7XG3 - chains A and J of the 12 polymer chains in the assembly; structure by electron microscopy, 3.00 A resolution.

[Chain A]
Molecule: Csf1
Source organism: Pseudomonas aeruginosa
Chain sequence (253 residues; each row starts with the number of its first residue; numbers below 1 keep their minus sign (His-9 is residue -9)):
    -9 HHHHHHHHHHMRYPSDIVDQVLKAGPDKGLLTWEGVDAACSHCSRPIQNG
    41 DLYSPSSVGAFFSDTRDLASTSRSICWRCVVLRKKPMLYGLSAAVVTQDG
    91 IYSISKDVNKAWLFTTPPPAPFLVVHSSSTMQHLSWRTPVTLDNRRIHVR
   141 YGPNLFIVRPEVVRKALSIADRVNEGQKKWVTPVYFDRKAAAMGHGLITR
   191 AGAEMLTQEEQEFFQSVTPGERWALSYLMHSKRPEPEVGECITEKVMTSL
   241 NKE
Disordered / not traced: -9 to 0, 242-243
Ion coordination: Zn2+ near Cys33 (its only coordinating residue here)

[Chain J]
Molecule: NTS
Sequence (33 nucleotides; each row starts with the number of its first residue):
     1 AACACCCTTTCATTATTATTATTTTTTTTTTTT
Disordered / not traced: 1-2

[How chain A and chain J interact]
Pairs across the interface - 17 pairs, chain A then chain J:
  Ser47(A) with DA4(J), hydrogen bond to the phosphate
  Lys75(A) with DT10(J), hydrogen bond to the base
  Tyr79(A) with DC11(J), sugar contact
  Ser95(A) with DT14(J), phosphate contact
  Lys96(A) with DT14(J), phosphate contact; DA15(J), phosphate contact
  Asp97(A) with DA15(J), hydrogen bond to the phosphate
  Tyr175(A) with DA18(J), stacking on the base
  Arg178(A) with DT16(J), sugar contact
  Leu187(A) with DT20(J), base contact
  Thr189(A) with DA18(J), phosphate contact; DT19(J), phosphate contact
  Arg190(A) with DT19(J), salt bridge to the phosphate
  His220(A) with DT16(J), sugar contact
  Ser221(A) with DT17(J), hydrogen bond to the phosphate
  Lys222(A) with DT16(J), phosphate contact
  Glu230(A) with DT14(J), phosphate contact
Interface residues without a listed pair, chain A (20 interface residues in all): Thr120, Thr172, Ala182, Gly184, Lys235
Interface residues without a listed pair, chain J (12 interface residues in all): DA12, DT13

[Overview]
20 residues of chain A face 12 of chain J across their interface; the contacts include 4 hydrogen bonds, 1
salt bridge and 1 aromatic stacking contact. Among the polar pairs are Lys75(A)-DT10(J), Ser47(A)-DA4(J) and
Asp97(A)-DA15(J).
Chain A is Csf1 (Pseudomonas aeruginosa) and chain J is NTS; the structure, CryoEM structure of type IV-A
CasDinG bound NTS-nicked Csf-crRNA-dsDNA quaternary complex, was determined by electron microscopy together
with 7XF1, 7XFZ, 7XG0, 7XG1, 7XG2 and 7XG4 from the same study.
